PDB entry 3VYK | X-ray diffraction, 1.50 A resolution | chain A

# Chain A
Protein: C-type lectin domain family 4, member a4
From: Mus musculus
UniProt: Q5YIR8 (Q5YIR8_MOUSE); residues 107-233 here = UniProt positions 107-233
Sequence (129 residues; each row starts with the number of its first residue):
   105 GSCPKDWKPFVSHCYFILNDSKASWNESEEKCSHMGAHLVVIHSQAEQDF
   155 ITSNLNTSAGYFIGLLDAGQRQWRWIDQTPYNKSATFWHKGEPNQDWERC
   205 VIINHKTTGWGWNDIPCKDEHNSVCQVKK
Not modelled in the structure: 105
Sequence notes: expression tag (105-106)
Cystine bridges: Cys-107/Cys-118, Cys-136/Cys-229, Cys-204/Cys-221
Bound ions: Ca2+: Glu-196, Asn-198, Glu-202, Asn-217, Asp-218 (together with alpha-D-mannopyranose)
What the authors report for this chain:
  - Ca2+ coordination: Glu-196, Asn-198, Glu-202, Asn-217, Asp-218
  - binding site for N-acetylglucosamine: Glu-196, Gln-199, Trp-201, Glu-202, Asn-208, Lys-210, Asn-217, Asp-223, His-225
  - binding site for alpha-D-mannopyranose: Glu-196, Asn-198, Glu-202
  - conformationally variable residues (loop rearrangement, side-chain flip): Pro-197 to Glu-202
  - mutagenesis - N198A, W201A, D223A: abolished binding to Lec8mgatIII cells
  - mutagenesis - Q199A, H225A: decreased binding to Lec8mgatIII cells
  - mutagenesis - N198A, Q199A, W201A, D223A, H225A: unchanged expression
  - contacts within the chain: Trp-201/Glu-202
  - specificity-determining residues: Asn-208 to Trp-214 (proposed by the authors, not directly observed)
  - specificity-determining residues: Asp-223

# Overview
The Ca2+ site is built by Glu-196, Asn-198, Glu-202, Asn-217 and Asp-218. From the paper: a binding site for
N-acetylglucosamine at Glu-196, Gln-199 and Trp-201 among others; N198A, W201A and D223A abolish binding to
Lec8mgatIII cells; 5 substitutions were tested in all.
Chain A is C-type lectin domain family 4, member a4 (Mus musculus); the structure, Crystal structure of C-type
lectin domain of murine dendritic cell inhibitory receptor 2 in complex with ..., was determined by X-ray
diffraction together with 3VYJ from the same study.
